Entry 1D6W (X-ray diffraction, 2.00 A resolution); this record covers chains A and I.

Chain A:
Name: Thrombin
Organism: Homo sapiens
Notes: EC 3.4.21.5
Reference sequence: P00734 (THRB_HUMAN); the construct lacks a stretch of the UniProt sequence and is renumbered around it, so the offset changes along the chain: 1-14 = UniProt 336-349; 16-36 = UniProt 364-384; 37-60 = UniProt 386-409; 61-77 = UniProt 419-435; 8 more segments
Chain sequence (287 residues; row label = number of the first residue in the row; note: 4 numbers in that range are skipped by the numbering (no residue carries them; nothing is unmodelled there); a row labelled like 14A-14N holds insertion residues (14A, then the next letters in order)):
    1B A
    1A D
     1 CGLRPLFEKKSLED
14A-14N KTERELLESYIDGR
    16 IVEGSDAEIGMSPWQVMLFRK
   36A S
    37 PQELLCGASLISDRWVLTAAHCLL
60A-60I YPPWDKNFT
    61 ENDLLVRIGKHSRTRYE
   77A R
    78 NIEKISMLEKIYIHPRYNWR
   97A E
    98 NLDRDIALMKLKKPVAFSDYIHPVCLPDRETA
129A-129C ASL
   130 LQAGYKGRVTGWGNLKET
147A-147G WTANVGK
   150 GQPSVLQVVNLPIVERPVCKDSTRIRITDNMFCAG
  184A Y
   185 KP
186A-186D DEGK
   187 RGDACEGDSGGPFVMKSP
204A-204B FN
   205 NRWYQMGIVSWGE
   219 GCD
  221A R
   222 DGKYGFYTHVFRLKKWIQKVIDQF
Disordered / not traced: 14M-14N, 147A-147G
Curated features (UniProtKB/Swiss-Prot):
  - region: Ala183 to Val200 (High affinity receptor-binding region which is also known as the TP508 peptide)
  - active site (Charge relay system): His57, Asp102, Ser195
  - site: Arg14N, Ile16 (Cleavage)
  - glycosylation: Asn60G (N-linked (GlcNAc...) (complex) asparagine)
Cystine bridges: Cys1-Cys122, Cys42-Cys58, Cys168-Cys182, Cys191-Cys220
Ion coordination: Na+ site 1: Lys169, Thr172, Phe204A; Na+ site 2: Arg221A, Lys224
Ligand contacts: 00R ((5S)-N-[trans-4-(2-amino-1H-imidazol-5-yl)cyclohexyl]-1,3-dioxo-2-[2-(phenylsulfonyl)ethyl]-2,3,5,8-tetrahydro-1H-[1,2,4]triazolo[1,2-a]pyridazine-5-carboxamide): His57, Tyr60A, Trp60D, Glu97A, Asn98, Leu99, Ile174, Asp189, Ala190, Cys191, Glu192, Ser195, Val213, Ser214, Trp215, Gly216, Glu217, Gly219, Cys220, Asp221, Tyr225, Gly226

Chain I:
Name: Decapeptide inhibitor
Reference sequence: P28511 (ITHK_HIRME); residues 355-364 here correspond to UniProt positions 55-64 (UniProt number = residue number - 300)
Chain sequence (10 residues; numbered 355 to 364; the number before each row is that of its first residue):
   355 DFEEIPEEYL
Modified residues: Tyr363 (o-sulfo-l-tyrosine; TYS)
Curated features (UniProtKB/Swiss-Prot):
  - region: Asp355 to Leu364 (Interaction with fibrinogen-binding exosite of thrombin)
  - modified residue: Tyr363 (Sulfotyrosine)

How chain A and chain I interact:
Residue-residue contacts (24):
  Phe34(A) with Phe356(I), hydrophobic
  Lys36(A) with Leu364(I)
  Gln38(A) with Ile359(I); Leu364(I)
  Leu40(A) with Phe356(I)
  Leu65(A) with Ile359(I), hydrophobic; Tyr363(I); Leu364(I), hydrophobic
  Arg67(A) with Ile359(I)
  Arg73(A) with Asp355(I), salt bridge; Phe356(I)
  Thr74(A) with Asp355(I); Phe356(I); Glu357(I), hydrogen bond (backbone-backbone)
  Arg75(A) with Glu357(I)
  Tyr76(A) with Glu357(I), hydrogen bond (backbone-side chain); Glu358(I); Pro360(I); Tyr363(I)
  Glu80(A) with Tyr363(I)
  Lys81(A) with Tyr363(I)
  Ile82(A) with Ile359(I), hydrophobic; Tyr363(I)
  Gln151(A) with Asp355(I)
Also at the interface, not in a pair above, chain A (15 interface residues in all): Met32

Summary:
15 residues of chain A and 8 residues of chain I are in contact; the contacts include 2 hydrogen bonds and 1
salt bridge. Among the polar pairs are Arg73(A)-Asp355(I), Tyr76(A)-Glu357(I) and Thr74(A)-Glu357(I). Chain A
binds compound 00R.
Chain A is Thrombin (Homo sapiens) and chain I is Decapeptide inhibitor; the structure, Structure of thrombin
complexed with selective non-electrophilic inhibitors having cyclohexyl moieties at P1, was determined by
X-ray diffraction, deposited together with 1D9I, 1C4Y, 1C4U and 1C4V.
